3GB7 - chains A and B of the 3 polymer chains in the assembly; structure by X-ray diffraction, 2.85 A resolution.

# Chain A
Protein: antibody Fab fragment heavy chain
From: Mus musculus
Notes: antibody fragment or engineered binder
Chain sequence (219 residues; numbered 1 to 219; the number before each row is that of its first residue):
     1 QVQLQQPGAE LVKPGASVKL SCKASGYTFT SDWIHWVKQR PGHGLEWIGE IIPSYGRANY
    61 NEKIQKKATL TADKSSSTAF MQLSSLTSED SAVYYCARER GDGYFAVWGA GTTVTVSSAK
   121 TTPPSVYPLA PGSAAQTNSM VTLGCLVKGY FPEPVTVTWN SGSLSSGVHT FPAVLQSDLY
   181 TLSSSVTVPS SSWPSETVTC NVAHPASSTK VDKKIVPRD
Disulfide bonds: Cys22-Cys96, Cys145-Cys200

# Chain B
Protein: antibody Fab fragment light chain
From: Mus musculus
Notes: antibody fragment or engineered binder
Chain sequence (212 residues; each row starts with the number of its first residue):
     1 DILLTQSPAI LSVSPGERVS FSCRASQSIG TDIHWYQQRT NGSPRLLIKY ASESISGIPS
    61 RFSGSGSGTD FTLSINSVES EDIANYYCQQ SNRWPFTFGS GTKLEIKRAD AAPTVSIFPP
   121 SSEQLTSGGA SVVCFLNNFY PKDINVKWKI DGSERQNGVL NSWTDQDSKD STYSMSSTLT
   181 LTKDEYERHN SYTCEATHKT STSPIVKSFN RN
Disulfide bonds: Cys23-Cys88, Cys134-Cys194
Residues lining bound ligands: diacyl glycerol (DGA): Thr31, Tyr50, Glu53

# How chain A and chain B interact
Contacting residue pairs (69; chain A residue first):
  His35(A) with Phe96(B)
  Gln39(A) with Gln38(B), hydrogen bond; Tyr87(B)
  His43(A) with Tyr87(B)
  Gly44(A) with Tyr87(B)
  Leu45(A) with Tyr87(B), hydrophobic; Phe98(B), hydrophobic
  Trp47(A) with Trp94(B), hydrophobic; Pro95(B), hydrophobic
  Glu50(A) with Trp94(B), hydrogen bond
  Asn59(A) with Trp94(B)
  Tyr60(A) with Trp94(B)
  Lys63(A) with Asp1(B)
  Tyr95(A) with Gln38(B); Gly42(B), hydrogen bond (side chain-backbone); Ser43(B)
  Glu99(A) with Phe96(B)
  Asp102(A) with Tyr50(B), hydrogen bond (backbone-side chain)
  Gly103(A) with His34(B); Gln89(B), hydrogen bond (backbone-side chain); Ser91(B); Phe96(B)
  Tyr104(A) with His34(B); Tyr36(B); Leu46(B), hydrophobic; Lys49(B), hydrogen bond; Tyr50(B), hydrophobic
  Phe105(A) with Tyr36(B), hydrogen bond (backbone-side chain); Leu46(B); Gln89(B); Phe98(B), hydrophobic
  Trp108(A) with Tyr36(B); Pro44(B); Phe98(B), hydrophobic
  Gly109(A) with Ser43(B)
  Tyr127(A) with Ser121(B); Gln124(B); Ser127(B)
  Pro128(A) with Ser121(B); Glu123(B)
  Leu129(A) with Phe118(B), hydrophobic
  Ala130(A) with Phe118(B)
  Pro131(A) with Phe118(B)
  Thr142(A) with Ser116(B); Phe118(B)
  Leu146(A) with Ser131(B)
  Lys148(A) with Thr180(B)
  Ser165(A) with Lys169(B), hydrogen bond (backbone-side chain)
  Val168(A) with Lys169(B), hydrogen bond (backbone-side chain)
  His169(A) with Asn137(B); Asn138(B), hydrogen bond; Ser174(B)
  Phe171(A) with Phe135(B), hydrophobic; Asn137(B); Ser162(B); Thr164(B); Ser174(B); Met175(B); Ser176(B)
  Pro172(A) with Ser162(B), hydrogen bond (backbone-side chain); Trp163(B)
  Val174(A) with Asn161(B)
  Gln176(A) with Leu160(B)
  Ser183(A) with Phe135(B)
  Ser185(A) with Phe135(B); Asn137(B), hydrogen bond
  Lys213(A) with Glu123(B)
  Arg218(A) with Pro119(B); Pro120(B)
Also at the interface, not in a pair above, chain A (43 interface residues in all): Val37, Glu62, Ala106, Gly132, Leu143, Ser184
Also at the interface, not in a pair above, chain B (41 interface residues in all): Val133, Thr178

# Summary
Chain A and chain B form an interface of 43 and 41 residues respectively; the contacts include 12 hydrogen
bonds. Polar contacts include Gln39(A)-Gln38(B), Glu50(A)-Trp94(B) and Tyr95(A)-Gly42(B). Bound to chain B:
diacyl glycerol.
Chain A is antibody Fab fragment heavy chain and chain B is antibody Fab fragment light chain, both from Mus
musculus; the structure, Potassium Channel KcsA-Fab complex in Li+, was determined by X-ray diffraction
together with 3IGA from the same study.
